Entry 6BJC (electron microscopy, 3.30 A resolution); this record covers chains A and P of the 14 polymer chains in the assembly.

[Chain A]
Protein: Tubulin alpha-1B chain
Organism: Sus scrofa
Reference sequence: Q2XVP4 (TBA1B_PIG); residue numbers follow UniProt; this construct covers 1-451
Sequence (451 residues; row label = number of the first residue in the row):
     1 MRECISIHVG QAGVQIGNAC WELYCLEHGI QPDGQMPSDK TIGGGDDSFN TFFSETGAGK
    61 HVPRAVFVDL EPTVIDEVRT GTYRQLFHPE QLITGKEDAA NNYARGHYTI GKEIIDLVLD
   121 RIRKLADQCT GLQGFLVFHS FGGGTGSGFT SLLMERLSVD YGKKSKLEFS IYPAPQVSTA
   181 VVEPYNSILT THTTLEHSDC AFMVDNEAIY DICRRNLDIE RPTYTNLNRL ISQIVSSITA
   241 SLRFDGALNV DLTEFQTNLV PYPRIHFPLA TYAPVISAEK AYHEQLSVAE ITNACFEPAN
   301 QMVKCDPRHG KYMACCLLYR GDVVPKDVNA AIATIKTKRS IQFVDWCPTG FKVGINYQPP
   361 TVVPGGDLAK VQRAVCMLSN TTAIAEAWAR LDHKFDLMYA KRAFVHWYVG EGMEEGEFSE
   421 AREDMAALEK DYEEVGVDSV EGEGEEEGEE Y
Disordered / not traced: 38-46, 440-451
Ligand contacts: GTP (guanosine-5'-triphosphate): Gly10, Gln11, Ala12, Gln15, Asp69, Asp98, Ala99, Ala100, Asn101, Ser140, Gly143, Gly144, Thr145, Gly146, Ile171, Thr179, Glu183, Asn206, Tyr224, Leu227, Asn228, Ile231
UniProt features mapped onto this chain:
  - motif: Met1 to Cys4 (MREC motif)
  - active site: Glu254
  - binding site (GTP): Gly10, Gln11, Ala12, Gln15, Glu71, Ala99, Ser140, Gly143, Gly144, Thr145, Gly146, Thr179, Glu183, Asn206, Tyr224, Asn228, Leu252
  - binding site (Mg(2+)): Glu71
  - site: Tyr451 (Involved in polymerization)
  - modified residue: Lys40 (N6,N6,N6-trimethyllysine), Ser48 (Phosphoserine), Ser232 (Phosphoserine), Tyr282 (3'-nitrotyrosine), Arg339 (Omega-N-methylarginine), Ser439 (Phosphoserine), Glu443 (5-glutamyl polyglutamate), Glu445 (5-glutamyl polyglutamate), Tyr451 (3'-nitrotyrosine)
  - cross-link (Glycyl lysine isopeptide (Lys-Gly)): Lys326 (interchain with G-Cter in ubiquitin), Lys370 (interchain with G-Cter in ubiquitin)

[Chain P]
Protein: Targeting protein for Xklp2
Organism: Homo sapiens
Reference sequence: Q9ULW0 (TPX2_HUMAN); numbering as in UniProt (aligned over 1-747)
Sequence (747 residues; row label = number of the first residue in the row):
     1 MSQVKSSYSY DAPSDFINFS SLDDEGDTQN IDSWFEEKAN LENKLLGKNG TGGLFQGKTP
    61 LRKANLQQAI VTPLKPVDNT YYKEAEKENL VEQSIPSNAC SSLEVEAAIS RKTPAQPQRR
   121 SLRLSAQKDL EQKEKHHVKM KAKRCATPVI IDEILPSKKM KVSNNKKKPE EEGSAHQDTA
   181 EKNASSPEKA KGRHTVPCMP PAKQKFLKST EEQELEKSMK MQQEVVEMRK KNEEFKKLAL
   241 AGIGQPVKKS VSQVTKSVDF HFRTDERIKQ HPKNQEEYKE VNFTSELRKH PSSPARVTKG
   301 CTIVKPFNLS QGKKRTFDET VSTYVPLAQQ VEDFHKRTPN RYHLRSKKDD INLLPSKSSV
   361 TKICRDPQTP VLQTKHRARA VTCKSTAELE AEELEKLQQY KFKARELDPR ILEGGPILPK
   421 KPPVKPPTEP IGFDLEIEKR IQERESKKKT EDEHFEFHSR PCPTKILEDV VGVPEKKVLP
   481 ITVPKSPAFA LKNRIRMPTK EDEEEDEPVV IKAQPVPHYG VPFKPQIPEA RTVEICPFSF
   541 DSRDKERQLQ KEKKIKELQK GEVPKFKALP LPHFDTINLP EKKVKNVTQI EPFCLETDRR
   601 GALKAQTWKH QLEEELRQQK EAACFKARPN TVISQEPFVP KKEKKSVAEG LSGSLVQEPF
   661 QLATEKRAKE RQELEKRMAE VEAQKAQQLE EARLQEEEQK KEELARLRRE LVHKANPIRK
   721 YQGLEIKSSD QPLTVPVSPK FSTRFHC
Disordered / not traced: 1-299, 312-322, 342-747
UniProt features mapped onto this chain:
  - modified residue: Thr59 (Phosphothreonine), Thr72 (Phosphothreonine), Ser121 (Phosphoserine), Ser125 (Phosphoserine), Lys128 (N6-acetyllysine), Thr147 (Phosphothreonine), Ser257 (Phosphoserine), Ser292 (Phosphoserine), Ser293 (Phosphoserine), Lys305 (N6-acetyllysine), Ser310 (Phosphoserine), Thr338 (Phosphothreonine), Ser359 (Phosphoserine), Thr369 (Phosphothreonine), Lys375 (N6-acetyllysine), Ser486 (Phosphoserine), Thr499 (Phosphothreonine), Ser738 (Phosphoserine)
  - cross-link (Glycyl lysine isopeptide (Lys-Gly)): Lys477 (interchain with G-Cter in SUMO2), Lys500 (interchain with G-Cter in SUMO2), Lys641 (interchain with G-Cter in SUMO2), Lys740 (interchain with G-Cter in SUMO2)
  - natural variant: Thr464 (T464N: In a colorectal cancer sample)

[Chain A / chain P interface]
Pairs across the interface - 6 pairs, chain A then chain P:
  Asn293(A) - Leu327(P)
  Ala333(A) - Phe334(P)  hydrophobic
  Thr334(A) - Leu327(P)
  Thr334(A) - Gln330(P)
  Thr334(A) - Val331(P)
  Thr337(A) - Gln330(P)  hydrogen bond
Interface residues without a listed pair, chain A (7 interface residues in all): Ala289, Lys326, Ala330
Interface residues without a listed pair, chain P (5 interface residues in all): His335
The authors on this interface:
  - interface residues, chain P: Thr323(P), Phe334(P), His335(P)

[Overview]
The interface between chain A and chain P involves 7 residues on one side and 5 on the other; the contacts
include 1 hydrogen bond. The hydrogen-bonded pair is Thr337(A)-Gln330(P). Chain A binds GTP. From the paper:
interface residues Thr323(P), Phe334(P) and His335(P).
Chain A is Tubulin alpha-1B chain (Sus scrofa) and chain P is Targeting protein for Xklp2 (Homo sapiens); the
structure, TPX2_mini decorated GMPCPP-microtubule, was determined by electron microscopy.
